Entry 6GC2 (X-ray diffraction, 2.55 A resolution); this record covers chains L and H.

# Chain L
Molecule: Light Chain
Organism: Homo sapiens
Sequence (252 residues; row label = number of the first residue in the row; numbers below 1 keep their minus sign (Met-18 is residue -18)):
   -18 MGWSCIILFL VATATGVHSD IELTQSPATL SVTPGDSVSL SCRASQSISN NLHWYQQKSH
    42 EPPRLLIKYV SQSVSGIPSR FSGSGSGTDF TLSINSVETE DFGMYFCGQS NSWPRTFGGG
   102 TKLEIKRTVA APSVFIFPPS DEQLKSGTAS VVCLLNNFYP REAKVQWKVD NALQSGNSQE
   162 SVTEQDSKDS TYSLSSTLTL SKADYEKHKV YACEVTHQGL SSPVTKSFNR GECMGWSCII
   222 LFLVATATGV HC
Unresolved in the structure: -18 to 0, 215-233
Disulfides: Cys23-Cys88, Cys134-Cys194

# Chain H
Molecule: Heavy chain
Organism: Homo sapiens
Sequence (227 residues; numbered 1 to 227; the number before each row is that of its first residue):
     1 QVQLQESGAE VMKPGASVKI SCKATGYTFS TYWIEWMKQR PGGGLEYIGE ILPGSGSTYY
    61 NEKFKGKATF TADTSSNTAY MQLSSLTSED SAVYYCARGD GYYKYWGQGT TLTVSSASTK
   121 GPSVFPLAPS SKSTSGGTAA LGCLVKDYFP EPVTVSWNSG ALTSGVHTFP AVLQSSGLYS
   181 LSSVVTVPSS SLGTQTYICN VNHKPSNTKV DKRVEPKSCD QTHHHHH
Unresolved in the structure: 133-137, 219-227
Disulfides: Cys22-Cys96, Cys143-Cys199

# Chain L / chain H interface
Residue-residue contacts (68; chain L residue first):
  His34(L) - Gly101(H)
  His34(L) - Tyr102(H)
  Tyr36(L) - Tyr103(H)  hydrogen bond (side chain-backbone)
  Tyr36(L) - Trp106(H)  hydrophobic
  Gln38(L) - Gln39(H)  hydrogen bond
  Gln38(L) - Tyr95(H)  hydrogen bond
  Glu42(L) - Tyr95(H)  hydrogen bond (backbone-side chain)
  Pro43(L) - Tyr95(H)  hydrophobic
  Pro43(L) - Trp106(H)  hydrophobic
  Pro43(L) - Gly107(H)
  Pro43(L) - Gln108(H)
  Pro44(L) - Trp106(H)  hydrogen bond (backbone-side chain)
  Leu46(L) - Tyr102(H)  hydrophobic
  Leu46(L) - Tyr103(H)
  Lys49(L) - Tyr102(H)
  Tyr50(L) - Tyr102(H)  hydrophobic
  Val55(L) - Lys104(H)
  Ser56(L) - Lys104(H)  hydrogen bond
  Phe87(L) - Gln39(H)
  Phe87(L) - Leu45(H)  hydrophobic
  Ser91(L) - Gly101(H)  hydrogen bond (side chain-backbone)
  Trp94(L) - Tyr47(H)
  Trp94(L) - Glu50(H)  hydrogen bond
  Trp94(L) - Tyr59(H)
  Pro95(L) - Tyr47(H)  hydrophobic
  Pro95(L) - Tyr59(H)
  Pro95(L) - Asn61(H)
  Arg96(L) - Tyr47(H)
  Arg96(L) - Tyr103(H)
  Phe98(L) - Met37(H)  hydrophobic
  Phe98(L) - Leu45(H)  hydrophobic
  Phe98(L) - Tyr103(H)  hydrophobic
  Phe116(L) - Ala139(H)
  Phe116(L) - Ala140(H)  hydrophobic
  Phe118(L) - Leu127(H)
  Phe118(L) - Ala128(H)
  Phe118(L) - Ala140(H)
  Phe118(L) - Leu141(H)  hydrophobic
  Ser121(L) - Phe125(H)
  Ser121(L) - Pro126(H)
  Glu123(L) - Val124(H)
  Glu123(L) - Phe125(H)
  Glu123(L) - Lys212(H)  salt bridge
  Gln124(L) - Phe125(H)
  Gln124(L) - Lys146(H)
  Ser131(L) - Leu144(H)
  Ser131(L) - Lys146(H)
  Val133(L) - Leu127(H)  hydrophobic
  Leu135(L) - Phe169(H)  hydrophobic
  Leu135(L) - Val184(H)  hydrophobic
  Asn137(L) - His167(H)
  Asn137(L) - Thr186(H)
  Asn138(L) - His167(H)  hydrogen bond
  Gln160(L) - Val172(H)
  Gln160(L) - Leu173(H)  hydrogen bond (side chain-backbone)
  Glu161(L) - Val172(H)
  Ser162(L) - Phe169(H)
  Ser162(L) - Pro170(H)  hydrogen bond (side chain-backbone)
  Ser162(L) - Val172(H)
  Val163(L) - Pro170(H)
  Thr164(L) - Phe169(H)
  Asp167(L) - His167(H)
  Ser174(L) - His167(H)  hydrogen bond
  Ser174(L) - Phe169(H)
  Leu175(L) - Phe169(H)  hydrophobic
  Ser176(L) - Phe169(H)
  Cys214(L) - Ser131(H)  hydrogen bond (backbone-side chain)
  Cys214(L) - Ser218(H)  hydrogen bond (side chain-backbone)
Other interface residues (no listed pair), chain L (40 interface residues in all): Gly99, Thr129, Thr180
Other interface residues (no listed pair), chain H (43 interface residues in all): Glu35, Gly43, Gly44, Asp100, Pro129, Thr138, Thr168, Gln174

# Summary
Chain L and chain H form an interface of 40 and 43 residues respectively, with 14 hydrogen bonds and 1 salt
bridge. Polar contacts include Glu123(L)-Lys212(H), Tyr36(L)-Tyr103(H) and Gln38(L)-Gln39(H).
Here chain L is Light Chain and chain H is Heavy chain, both from Homo sapiens. Entry 6GC2 (AbLIFT: Antibody
stability and affinity optimization by computational design of the variable light-heavy chain interface) was
determined by X-ray diffraction.
